8I10 - chains A and C of the 12 polymer chains in the assembly; structure by electron microscopy, 3.96 A resolution.

== Chain A (and C) ==
Name: Beta-arrestin-2
Organism: Bos taurus
Notes: chain C of this document is another copy of the same molecule, construct and numbering; everything in this record applies to it too
UniProt: P32120 (ARRB2_BOVIN); residue numbers follow UniProt; this construct covers 1-420
Chain sequence (420 residues; each row starts with the number of its first residue):
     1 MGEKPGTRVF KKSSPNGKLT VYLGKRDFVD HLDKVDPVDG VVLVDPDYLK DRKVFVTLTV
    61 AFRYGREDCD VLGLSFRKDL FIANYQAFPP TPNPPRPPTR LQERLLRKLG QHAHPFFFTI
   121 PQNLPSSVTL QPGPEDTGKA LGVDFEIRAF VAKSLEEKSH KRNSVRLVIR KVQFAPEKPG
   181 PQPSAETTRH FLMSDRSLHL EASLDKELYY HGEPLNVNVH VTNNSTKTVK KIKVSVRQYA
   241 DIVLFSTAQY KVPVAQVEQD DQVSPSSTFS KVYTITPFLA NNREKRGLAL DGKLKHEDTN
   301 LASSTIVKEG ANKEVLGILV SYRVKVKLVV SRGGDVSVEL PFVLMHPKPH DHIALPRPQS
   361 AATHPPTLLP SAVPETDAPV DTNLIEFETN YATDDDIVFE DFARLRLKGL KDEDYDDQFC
Not modelled in the structure: 1-6, 96, 351-420
Sequence notes: engineered mutation G17 (Cys in P32120), V60 (Cys in P32120), C69 (Leu in P32120), S126 (Cys in P32120), L141 (Cys in P32120), V151 (Cys in P32120), V243 (Cys in P32120), V252 (Cys in P32120), S270 (Cys in P32120), F278 (Leu in P32120), A280 (Ser in P32120)
UniProt features mapped onto this chain:
  - motif: D396 to R406 ([DE]-X(1,2)-F-X-X-[FL]-X-X-X-R motif)
  - modified residue: Y48 (Phosphotyrosine), P176 (Hydroxyproline), P181 (Hydroxyproline), S360 (Phosphoserine), T393 (Phosphothreonine)
  - mutagenesis: K233 (K233Q: Abolishes phosphoinositide binding and ADRB2 internalization; when associated with Q-237 and Q-251), R237 (R237Q: Abolishes phosphoinositide binding and ADRB2 internalization; when associated with Q-233 and Q-251), K251 (K251Q: Abolishes phosphoinositide binding and ADRB2 internalization; when associated with Q-233 and Q-237), K285 to R286 (Lowers self-association; impairs interaction with ADRB2, MAPK1 and MAPK3; no effect on interaction with MAPK10), K295 (K295A: Impairs interaction with ADRB2, MAPK1 AND MAPK3; no effect on interaction with MAPK10), L384 to I385 (Greatly reduces interaction with clathrin; when associated with A-387), E386 (E386K: Abolishes interaction with clathrin; when associated with K-377), F387 (F387A: Greatly reduces interaction with clathrin; when associated with 384-A-A-385), E388 (E388K: Abolishes interaction with clathrin; when associated with K-375)
From the paper describing this entry:
  - mutagenesis - L278F/S280A: increased binding to Fab30

== Interface between chain A and chain C ==
Contacting residue pairs (15; chain A residue first):
  C69(A) - R237(C)  hydrogen bond (backbone-side chain)
  D70(A) - K251(C)
  V71(A) - R237(C)
  V71(A) - Y250(C)
  V71(A) - K251(C)
  V71(A) - P253(C)
  L72(A) - Y250(C)
  G73(A) - Q249(C)
  L74(A) - Q249(C)  hydrogen bond (backbone-backbone)
  L74(A) - K251(C)
  S75(A) - T247(C)
  S75(A) - A248(C)
  F76(A) - T247(C)
  R77(A) - T247(C)  hydrogen bond (backbone-backbone)
  K78(A) - S246(C)
Interface residues without a listed pair, chain A (11 interface residues in all): F245
Interface residues without a listed pair, chain C (9 interface residues in all): F245

== In short ==
11 residues of chain A face 9 of chain C across their interface, with 3 hydrogen bonds. Polar contacts include
C69(A)-R237(C), L74(A)-Q249(C) and R77(A)-T247(C). From UniProt: 11 mutagenesis sites on chain A. From the
paper: L278F/S280A of chain A increase binding to Fab30.
Both chains are Beta-arrestin-2 (Bos taurus). Entry 8I10 (Structure of beta-arrestin2 in complex with a
phosphopeptide corresponding to the human Vasopressin V2 receptor, V2R ...) was determined by electron
microscopy together with 8GO8, 8GOC, 8GOO, 8GP3, 8I0N, 8I0Q and 8I0Z from the same study.
